PDB entry 1CFN | X-ray diffraction, 2.65 A resolution | chains A and B of the 3 polymer chains in the assembly

Chain A:
Protein: Protein (IGG2A kappa antibody CB41 (light chain))
Source organism: Mus musculus
Notes: fragment: fab; antibody fragment or engineered binder
Chain sequence (214 residues; each row starts with the number of its first residue):
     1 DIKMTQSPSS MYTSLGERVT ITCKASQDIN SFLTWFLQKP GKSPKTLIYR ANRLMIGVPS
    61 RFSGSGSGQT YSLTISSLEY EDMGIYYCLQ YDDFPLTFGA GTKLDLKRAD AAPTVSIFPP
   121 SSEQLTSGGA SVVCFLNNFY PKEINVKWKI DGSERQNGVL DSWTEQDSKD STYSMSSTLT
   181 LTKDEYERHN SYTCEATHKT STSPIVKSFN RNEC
Cystine bridges: Cys23-Cys88, Cys134-Cys194

Chain B:
Protein: Protein (IGG2A-kappa antibody CB41 (heavy chain))
Source organism: Mus musculus
Notes: fragment: fab; antibody fragment or engineered binder
Chain sequence (213 residues; row label = number of the first residue in the row):
     1 QDQLQQSGAE LVRPGASVKL SCKALGYIFT DYEIHWVKQT PVHGLEWIGG IHPGSSGTAY
    61 NQKFKGKATL TADKSSTTAF MELSSLTSED SAVYYCTRKD YWGQGTLVTV SAAKTTAPSV
   121 YPLVPVCGGT TGSSVTLGCL VKGYFPEPVT LTWNSGSLSS GVHTFPALLQ SGLYTLSSSV
   181 TVTSNTWPSQ TITCNVAHPA SSTKVDKKIE PRV
Cystine bridges: Cys22-Cys96, Cys139-Cys194

Interface between chain A and chain B:
Residue-residue contacts - 60 pairs, chain A then chain B:
  Thr34(A) - Lys99(B)
  Gln38(A) - Gln39(B)  hydrogen bond
  Gln38(A) - Tyr95(B)  hydrogen bond
  Lys42(A) - Tyr95(B)
  Ser43(A) - Tyr95(B)
  Ser43(A) - Gly103(B)
  Ser43(A) - Gln104(B)
  Pro44(A) - Tyr95(B)
  Pro44(A) - Trp102(B)
  Thr46(A) - Lys99(B)
  Thr46(A) - Asp100(B)  hydrogen bond (side chain-backbone)
  Thr46(A) - Trp102(B)  hydrogen bond
  Met55(A) - Asp100(B)
  Met55(A) - Tyr101(B)  hydrophobic
  Ile56(A) - Gln1(B)
  Tyr87(A) - Leu45(B)  hydrophobic
  Phe94(A) - His35(B)
  Phe94(A) - Ala59(B)  hydrophobic
  Pro95(A) - Trp47(B)  hydrophobic
  Leu96(A) - His35(B)
  Leu96(A) - Trp47(B)
  Phe98(A) - Leu45(B)
  Ser116(A) - Thr136(B)
  Ile117(A) - Val126(B)
  Phe118(A) - Leu123(B)
  Phe118(A) - Val124(B)
  Phe118(A) - Thr136(B)
  Pro119(A) - Val126(B)
  Pro119(A) - Arg212(B)  hydrogen bond (backbone-side chain)
  Pro120(A) - Arg212(B)  hydrogen bond (backbone-side chain)
  Ser121(A) - Tyr121(B)
  Ser121(A) - Pro122(B)
  Glu123(A) - Tyr121(B)
  Glu123(A) - Pro122(B)
  Glu123(A) - Lys207(B)  salt bridge
  Gln124(A) - Tyr121(B)
  Ser127(A) - Tyr121(B)
  Val133(A) - Leu123(B)  hydrophobic
  Phe135(A) - Phe165(B)  hydrophobic
  Phe135(A) - Ser177(B)
  Phe135(A) - Ser178(B)
  Phe135(A) - Ser179(B)
  Asn137(A) - His163(B)
  Asn137(A) - Ser179(B)  hydrogen bond
  Asn138(A) - His163(B)
  Gly158(A) - Gln170(B)
  Leu160(A) - Gln170(B)
  Leu160(A) - Thr175(B)
  Asp161(A) - Leu168(B)
  Ser162(A) - Phe165(B)
  Ser162(A) - Pro166(B)  hydrogen bond (side chain-backbone)
  Trp163(A) - Pro166(B)
  Thr164(A) - Phe165(B)
  Ser174(A) - His163(B)  hydrogen bond
  Ser174(A) - Phe165(B)
  Met175(A) - Phe165(B)
  Ser176(A) - Phe165(B)
  Ser176(A) - Ser177(B)  hydrogen bond
  Thr180(A) - Gln170(B)
  Glu213(A) - Cys127(B)
Also at the interface, not in a pair above, chain A (43 interface residues in all): Phe36, Leu89, Tyr91, Ser131, Thr178, Phe209
Also at the interface, not in a pair above, chain B (41 interface residues in all): Glu33, Val37, Glu46, Pro125, Leu137, Gly138, Leu140, Lys142, Thr164, Leu169

Summary:
Chain A and chain B form an interface of 43 and 41 residues respectively, with 10 hydrogen bonds and 1 salt
bridge. Among the polar pairs are Glu123(A)-Lys207(B), Gln38(A)-Gln39(B) and Gln38(A)-Tyr95(B).
Chain A is Protein (IGG2A kappa antibody CB41 (light chain)) and chain B is Protein (IGG2A-kappa antibody CB41
(heavy chain)), both from Mus musculus; the structure, Anti-P24 (HIV-1) fab fragment CB41 complexed with an
epitope-related peptide, was determined by X-ray diffraction, deposited together with 1HI6, 1CFS, 1CFT, 1CFQ
and 1BOG.
